Entry 8I13 (electron microscopy, 6.90 A resolution (low resolution: residue-level contacts below are approximate; hydrogen-bond / salt-bridge calls are withheld)); this record covers chains B and H of the 6 polymer chains in the assembly.

# Chain B
Protein: SMC6 isoform 1
Organism: Saccharomyces cerevisiae
UniProt: A0A8H4BXH7 (A0A8H4BXH7_YEASX); numbering as in UniProt (aligned over 1-1114)
Sequence (1114 residues; each row starts with the number of its first residue):
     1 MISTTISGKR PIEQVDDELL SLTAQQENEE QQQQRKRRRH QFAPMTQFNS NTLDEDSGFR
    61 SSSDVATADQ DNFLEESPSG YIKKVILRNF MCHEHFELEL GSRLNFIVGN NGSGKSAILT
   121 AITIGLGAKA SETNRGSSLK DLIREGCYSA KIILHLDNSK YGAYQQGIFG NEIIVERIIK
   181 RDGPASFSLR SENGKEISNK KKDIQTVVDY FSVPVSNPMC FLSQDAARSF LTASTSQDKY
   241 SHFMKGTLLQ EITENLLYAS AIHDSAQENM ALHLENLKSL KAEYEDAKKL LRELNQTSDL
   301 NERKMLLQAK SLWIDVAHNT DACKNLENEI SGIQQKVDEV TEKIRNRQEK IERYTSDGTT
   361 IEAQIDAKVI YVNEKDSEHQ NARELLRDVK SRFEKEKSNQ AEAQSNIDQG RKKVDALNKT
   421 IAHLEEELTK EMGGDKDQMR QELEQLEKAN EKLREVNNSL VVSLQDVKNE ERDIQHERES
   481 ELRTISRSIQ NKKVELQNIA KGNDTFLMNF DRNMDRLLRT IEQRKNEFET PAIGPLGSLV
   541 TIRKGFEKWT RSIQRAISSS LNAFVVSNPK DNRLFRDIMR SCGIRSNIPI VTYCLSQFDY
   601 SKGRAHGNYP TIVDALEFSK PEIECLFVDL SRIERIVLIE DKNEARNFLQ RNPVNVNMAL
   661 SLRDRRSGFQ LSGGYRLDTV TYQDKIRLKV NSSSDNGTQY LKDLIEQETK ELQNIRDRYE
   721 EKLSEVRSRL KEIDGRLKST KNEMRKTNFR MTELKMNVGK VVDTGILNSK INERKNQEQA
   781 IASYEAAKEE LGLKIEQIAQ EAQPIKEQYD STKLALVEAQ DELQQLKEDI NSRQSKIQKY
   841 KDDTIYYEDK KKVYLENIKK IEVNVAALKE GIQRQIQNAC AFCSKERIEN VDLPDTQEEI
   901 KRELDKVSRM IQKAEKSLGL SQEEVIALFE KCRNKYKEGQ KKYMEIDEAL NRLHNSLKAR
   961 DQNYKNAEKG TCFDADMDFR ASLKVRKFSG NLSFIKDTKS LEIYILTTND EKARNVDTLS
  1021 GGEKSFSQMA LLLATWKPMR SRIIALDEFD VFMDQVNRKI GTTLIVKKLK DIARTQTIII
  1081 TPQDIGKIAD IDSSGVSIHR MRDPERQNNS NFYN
Unresolved in the structure: 1-75, 289-293, 535, 1105-1114

# Chain H
Protein: Non-structural maintenance of chromosomes element 4
Organism: Saccharomyces cerevisiae
UniProt: A0A6L0Z6W9 (A0A6L0Z6W9_YEASX); numbering as in UniProt (aligned over 1-402)
Sequence (402 residues; row label = number of the first residue in the row):
     1 MSSTVISRKR RNSTVTEPDS SGETRKQKKS RSDEKSSSSK DGDPQLEFKV LQGYRDLESE
    61 MHKGRAQVTR TGDIGVAMDN LNAVDSLFNK VIGIKNNGLF AHDARAMVSI SELAQISVRN
   121 LKFDDSRSMV NLENIVNSLK RYMLKEHFKL NNIAENRNDL TLAADEQSAA DQQEESDGDI
   181 DRTPDDNHTD KATSSFKATS MRHSYLQQFS HYNEFSQFNW FRIGALYNTI SKNAPITDHL
   241 MGPLSIEKKP RVLTQRRRNN DQVGEKITAE KITQHSLNST QQETTPEQVK KCFKKLSKKL
   301 GPEGSINLFK FIIDPNSFSR SIENLFYTSF LIKEGKLLME HDEEGLPTIK IKQSISHTDS
   361 RSKEIERQRR RAAHQNHIIF QMDMPTWRKL IKKYNITSPF LD
Unresolved in the structure: 1-38, 160-198, 247-291

# Interface between chain B and chain H
Contacting residue pairs - 43 pairs, chain B then chain H:
  Q205(B) with R55(H)
  T206(B) with F48(H)
  D209(B) with L51(H)
  T247(B) with N97(H)
  L248(B) with N97(H); G98(H)
  I252(B) with N97(H); F100(H)
  N255(B) with A101(H); A104(H)
  Y258(B) with R105(H); V108(H)
  A259(B) with M107(H)
  I262(B) with M107(H); V108(H); S111(H)
  N269(B) with Q115(H); R119(H)
  L272(B) with R119(H)
  H273(B) with V118(H); R119(H)
  K931(B) with D124(H); S126(H)
  N934(B) with D125(H)
  K935(B) with D124(H); D125(H)
  E938(B) with D125(H)
  K942(B) with G72(H)
  E945(B) with I74(H); M78(H)
  E948(B) with M78(H)
  A949(B) with M78(H)
  R952(B) with D85(H)
  L953(B) with M107(H)
  S956(B) with D85(H)
  A959(B) with F88(H)
  R960(B) with F88(H); L99(H); F100(H); D103(H)
  N963(B) with F88(H); F100(H)
  P1038(B) with K95(H)
Also at the interface, not in a pair above, chain B (34 interface residues in all): Y210, A266, L280, L957, A967, R1040
Also at the interface, not in a pair above, chain H (33 interface residues in all): E47, Y54, L81, N82, V84, I92, F123

# In short
The interface between chain B and chain H involves 34 residues on one side and 33 on the other.
Here chain B is SMC6 isoform 1 and chain H is Non-structural maintenance of chromosomes element 4, both from
Saccharomyces cerevisiae. Entry 8I13 (Cryo-EM structure of 6-subunit Smc5/6) was determined by electron
microscopy (same publication as 7YLM, 7YMD, 7YQH, 8HQS, 8I21, 8I4U and 6 further entries).
